1ZKC - chain A; structure by X-ray diffraction, 1.65 A resolution.

== Chain A ==
Molecule: Peptidyl-prolyl cis-trans isomerase like 2
From: Homo sapiens
Notes: EC 5.2.1.8; fragment: sequence databank residues 20-197
UniProt: Q13356 (PPIL2_HUMAN); residue numbers follow UniProt; this construct covers 280-457
Amino-acid sequence (197 residues; row label = number of the first residue in the row):
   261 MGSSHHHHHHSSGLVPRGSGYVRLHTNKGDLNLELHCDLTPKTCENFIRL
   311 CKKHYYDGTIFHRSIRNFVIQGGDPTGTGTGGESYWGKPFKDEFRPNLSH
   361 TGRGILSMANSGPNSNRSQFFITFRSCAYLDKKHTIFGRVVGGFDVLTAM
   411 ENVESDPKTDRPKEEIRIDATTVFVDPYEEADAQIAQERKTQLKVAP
Not modelled in the structure: 261-270
Construct notes: cloning artifact (261-279)
Cystine bridges: Cys297-Cys304
Covalently attached groups: beta-mercaptoethanol (BME) linked to Cys387
What the authors report for this chain:
  - mutagenesis - Y389W: increased catalytic activity
  - mutagenesis - Y389H: unchanged catalytic activity
  - mutagenesis - Y389H (Kd 6.6 uM), Y389W (Kd 1.6 uM): increased binding to CsA
  - specificity-determining residues: Arg377 (proposed by the authors, not directly observed)
  - specificity-determining residues: Tyr389

== Overview ==
The paper reports that Y389H and Y389W increase binding to CsA; specificity determinants Arg377 and Tyr389.
Chain A is Peptidyl-prolyl cis-trans isomerase like 2 (Homo sapiens); the structure, Crystal Structure of the
cyclophiln_RING domain of human peptidylprolyl isomerase (cyclophilin)-like 2 isoform b, was determined by
X-ray diffraction (same publication as 2HQ6, 2HE9 and 2GW2).
